Entry 2FUG (X-ray diffraction, 3.30 A resolution); this record covers chains 2 and 3 of the 8 polymer chains in the assembly.

Chain 2:
Molecule: NADH-quinone oxidoreductase chain 2
Source organism: Thermus thermophilus
Notes: EC 1.6.99.5
UniProt: Q56221 (NQO2_THET8); residues 1-181 here = UniProt positions 1-181
Sequence (181 residues; row label = number of the first residue in the row):
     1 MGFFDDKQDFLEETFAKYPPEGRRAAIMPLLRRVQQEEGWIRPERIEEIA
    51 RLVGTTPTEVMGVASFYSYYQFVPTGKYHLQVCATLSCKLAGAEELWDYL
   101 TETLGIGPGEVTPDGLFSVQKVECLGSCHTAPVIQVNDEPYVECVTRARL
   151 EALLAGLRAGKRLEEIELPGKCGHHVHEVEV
Not modelled in the structure: 1-2, 181
Cystine bridges: C144-C172
Bound ions: 2Fe-2S cluster Fe: C83, C88, C124, C128
Residues lining bound ligands: 2Fe-2S cluster (FES): C83, T85, L86, S87, C88, C124, L125, G126, S127, C128, V133
Curated features (UniProtKB/Swiss-Prot):
  - binding site ([2Fe-2S] cluster): C83, S87, C88, C124, C128
From the paper describing this entry:
  - 2Fe-2S cluster coordination: C83

Chain 3:
Molecule: NADH-quinone oxidoreductase chain 3
Source organism: Thermus thermophilus
Notes: EC 1.6.99.5
UniProt: Q56223 (NQO3_THET8); numbering as in UniProt (aligned over 1-783)
Sequence (783 residues; each row starts with the number of its first residue):
     1 MVRVKVNDRIVEVPPGTSVMDAVFHAGYDVPLFCSEKHLSPIGACRMCLV
    51 RIGLPKKGPDGKPLLNEKGEPEIQWQPKLAASCVTAVADGMVVDTLSDVV
   101 REAQAGMVEFTLLNHPLDCPTCDKGGACELQDRTVEYGLYEKYYQKGPLE
   151 LPVYTRFEFTRRHVDKHHPLSPFVILDRERCIHCKRCVRYFEEVPGDEVL
   201 DFIERGVHTFIGTMDFGLPSGFSGNITDICPVGALLDLTARFRARNWEME
   251 ETPTTCALCPVGCGITADTRSGELLRIRAREVPEVNEIWICDAGRFGHEW
   301 ADQNRLKTPLVRKEGRLVEATWEEAFLALKEGLKEARGEEVGLYLAHDAT
   351 LEEGLLASELAKALKTPHLDFQGRTAAPASLFPPASLEDLLQADFALVLG
   401 DPTEEAPILHLRLSEFVRDLKPPHRYNHGTPFADLQIKERMPRRTDKMAL
   451 FAPYRAPLMKWAAIHEVHRPGEEREILLALLGDKEGSEMVAKAKEAWEKA
   501 KNPVLILGAGVLQDTVAAERARLLAERKGAKVLAMTPAANARGLEAMGVL
   551 PGAKGASWDEPGALYAYYGFVPPEEALKGKRFVVMHLSHLHPLAERYAHV
   601 VLPAPTFYEKRGHLVNLEGRVLPLSPAPIENGEAEGALQVLALLAEALGV
   651 RPPFRLHLEAQKALKARKVPEAMGRLSFRLKELRPKERKGAFYLRPTMWK
   701 AHQAVGKAQEAARAELWAHPETARAEALPEGAQVAVETPFGRVEARVVHR
   751 EDVPKGHLYLSALGPAAGLRVEGRVLVPAGGEA
Not modelled in the structure: 55-72, 143-150, 528-529, 715-716, 768-783
Bound ions: 2Fe-2S cluster Fe: C34, C45, C48, C83; 4Fe-4S cluster Fe site 1: H115, C119, C122, C128; 4Fe-4S cluster Fe site 2: C181, C184, C187, C230; 4Fe-4S cluster Fe site 3: C256, C259, C263, C291
Residues lining bound ligands:
  - 2Fe-2S cluster (FES): P31, F33, C34, S35, I42, G43, A44, C45, R46, M47, C48, C83
  - 4Fe-4S cluster (SF4), molecule 1: H115, D118, C119, C122, K124, G125, C128, L130, Q131, R178, V232, G233
  - 4Fe-4S cluster (SF4), molecule 2: C181, I182, C184, K185, R186, C187, F202, I211, C230, P231, V232, A234, L235
  - 4Fe-4S cluster (SF4), molecule 3: C256, L258, C259, V261, G262, C263, I290, C291, G294, P407, I408
Curated features (UniProtKB/Swiss-Prot):
  - binding site ([2Fe-2S] cluster): C34, C45, C48, C83
  - binding site ([4Fe-4S] cluster): H115, C119, C122, C128, C181, C184, C187, C230, C256, C259, C263, C291
  - mutagenesis: C256 (C256A: Decreases amount and stability of iron-sulfur center 4), C259 (C259A: Decreases amount and stability of iron-sulfur center 4), C263 (C263A: Decreases amount and stability of iron-sulfur center 4), C291 (C291A: Decreases amount and stability of iron-sulfur center 4)
From the paper describing this entry:
  - 2Fe-2S cluster coordination: C34
  - 4Fe-4S cluster coordination: H115, C119, C122, C128, C181

How chain 2 and chain 3 interact:
Pairs across the interface - 23 pairs, chain 2 then chain 3:
  R24(2) - R440(3)
  P43(2) - M214(3)
  I46(2) - M214(3)  hydrophobic
  T56(2) - E198(3)  hydrogen bond (side chain-backbone)
  P57(2) - M214(3)  hydrophobic
  P57(2) - D215(3)
  T58(2) - V199(3)
  T58(2) - L200(3)
  T58(2) - D201(3)
  T58(2) - T213(3)  hydrogen bond
  T58(2) - M214(3)  hydrogen bond (side chain-backbone)
  T58(2) - D215(3)  hydrogen bond
  E59(2) - E198(3)
  E59(2) - D201(3)
  E59(2) - R440(3)  salt bridge
  M61(2) - I203(3)  hydrophobic
  M61(2) - T213(3)
  M61(2) - M214(3)  hydrophobic
  G62(2) - F202(3)
  S65(2) - I203(3)
  S65(2) - E204(3)  hydrogen bond (side chain-backbone)
  F66(2) - R205(3)  hydrogen bond (backbone-side chain)
  S68(2) - R205(3)  hydrogen bond
Also at the interface, not in a pair above, chain 2 (14 interface residues in all): E47, T55
Also at the interface, not in a pair above, chain 3 (13 interface residues in all): G212

Summary:
14 residues of chain 2 and 13 residues of chain 3 are in contact, with 7 hydrogen bonds and 1 salt bridge.
Polar pairs include E59(2)-R440(3), T56(2)-E198(3) and T58(2)-T213(3). Bound to chain 2: 2Fe-2S cluster. The
paper reports 4Fe-4S cluster coordination by H115(3), C119(3) and C122(3) among others; 2Fe-2S cluster
coordination by C83(2) and C34(3).
Chain 2 is NADH-quinone oxidoreductase chain 2 and chain 3 is NADH-quinone oxidoreductase chain 3, both from
Thermus thermophilus; the structure, Crystal structure of the hydrophilic domain of respiratory complex I from
Thermus thermophilus, was determined by X-ray diffraction.
